PDB entry 6TKA | X-ray diffraction, 1.91 A resolution | chains AAA and BBB

== Chain AAA ==
Name: UDP-N-acetylglucosamine--peptide N-acetylglucosaminyltransferase 110 kDa subunit
Organism: Homo sapiens
Notes: EC 2.4.1.255
Reference sequence: O15294 (OGT1_HUMAN), isoform O15294-2; residues 313-1036 here correspond to UniProt positions 197-920 (UniProt number = residue number - 116)
Chain sequence (727 residues; row label = number of the first residue in the row):
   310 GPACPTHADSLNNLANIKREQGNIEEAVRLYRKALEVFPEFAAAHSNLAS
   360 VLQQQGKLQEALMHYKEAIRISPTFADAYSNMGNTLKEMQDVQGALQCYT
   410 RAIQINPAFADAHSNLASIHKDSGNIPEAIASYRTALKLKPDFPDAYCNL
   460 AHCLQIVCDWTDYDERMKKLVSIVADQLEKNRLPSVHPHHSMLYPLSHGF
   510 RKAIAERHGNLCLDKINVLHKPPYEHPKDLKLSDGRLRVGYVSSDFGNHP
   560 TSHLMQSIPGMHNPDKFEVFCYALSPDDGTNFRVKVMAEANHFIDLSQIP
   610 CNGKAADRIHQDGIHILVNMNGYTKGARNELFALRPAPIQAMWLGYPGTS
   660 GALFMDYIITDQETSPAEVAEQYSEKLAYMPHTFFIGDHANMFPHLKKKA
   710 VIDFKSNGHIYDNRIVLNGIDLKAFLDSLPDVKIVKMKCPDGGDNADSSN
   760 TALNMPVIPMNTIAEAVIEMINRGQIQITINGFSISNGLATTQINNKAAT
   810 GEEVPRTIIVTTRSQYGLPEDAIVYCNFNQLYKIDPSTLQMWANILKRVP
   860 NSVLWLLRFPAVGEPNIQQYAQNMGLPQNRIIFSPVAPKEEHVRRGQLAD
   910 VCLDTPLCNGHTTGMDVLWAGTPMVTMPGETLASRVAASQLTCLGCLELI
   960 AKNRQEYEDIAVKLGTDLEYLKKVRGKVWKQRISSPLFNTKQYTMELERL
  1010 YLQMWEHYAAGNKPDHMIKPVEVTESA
Disordered / not traced: 310-311, 714-718, 746-762, 1028-1036
Differences from the reference sequence: expression tag (310-312)
Ligand contacts:
  - NG8 (3-[2,2-bis(fluoranyl)-10,12-dimethyl-1,3-diaza-2$l4-boratricyclo[7.3.0.03,7]dodeca-4,6,9,11-tetraen-4-yl]-N-ethyl-propanamide): G433, I435, I465, Q839, Y841, R867, F868, P869, V895
  - NJ5 ([[(2R,3S,4R,5R)-5-[2,4-bis(oxidanylidene)pyrimidin-1-yl]-3,4-bis(oxidanyl)oxolan-2-yl]methoxy-oxidanyl-phosphoryl] [(2R,3R,4R,5S,6R)-3-[6-(butanoylamino)hexanoylamino]-6-(hydroxymethyl)-4,5-bis(oxidanyl)oxan-2-yl] hydrogen phosphate): H461, H498, H499, M501, L502, H558, P559, T560, H562, L563, L653, G654, P656, F694, F837, Q839, Y841, K842, L866, F868, V895, A896, P897, K898, H901, R904, C917, G919, H920, T921, T922, D925
UniProt features mapped onto this chain:
  - active site: H624 (Proton acceptor)
From the paper describing this entry:
  - binding site for NJ5: Q839, T921
  - conformationally variable residues: Q839

== Chain BBB ==
Name: HCF-1 pro-repeat 2 (11-26)
Chain sequence (16 residues; each row starts with the number of its first residue):
    11 THETGTTNTATTATSN
Disordered / not traced: 11-12, 26

== How chain AAA and chain BBB interact ==
Residue-residue contacts (44):
  D318(AAA) - A23(BBB)
  N321(AAA) - T21(BBB)  hydrogen bond (side chain-backbone)
  N322(AAA) - T22(BBB)
  N325(AAA) - A20(BBB)
  N325(AAA) - T21(BBB)  hydrogen bond (side chain-backbone)
  N325(AAA) - T22(BBB)
  R328(AAA) - N18(BBB)
  R328(AAA) - T19(BBB)
  R328(AAA) - A20(BBB)
  A352(AAA) - T21(BBB)
  N356(AAA) - T19(BBB)
  N356(AAA) - A20(BBB)
  N356(AAA) - T21(BBB)  hydrogen bond (side chain-backbone)
  S359(AAA) - N18(BBB)
  Q362(AAA) - N18(BBB)  hydrogen bond
  F384(AAA) - T21(BBB)
  D386(AAA) - T19(BBB)
  D386(AAA) - T21(BBB)  hydrogen bond
  N390(AAA) - N18(BBB)
  N390(AAA) - T19(BBB)  hydrogen bond (side chain-backbone)
  N393(AAA) - T16(BBB)  hydrogen bond
  N393(AAA) - T17(BBB)  hydrogen bond (side chain-backbone)
  N393(AAA) - N18(BBB)  hydrogen bond
  K396(AAA) - E13(BBB)
  K396(AAA) - T14(BBB)  hydrogen bond (side chain-backbone)
  K396(AAA) - T16(BBB)
  Q399(AAA) - E13(BBB)  hydrogen bond
  Y408(AAA) - T16(BBB)
  F418(AAA) - T19(BBB)
  D420(AAA) - T19(BBB)  hydrogen bond
  N424(AAA) - T16(BBB)
  N424(AAA) - T17(BBB)  hydrogen bond (side chain-backbone)
  S427(AAA) - T14(BBB)
  S427(AAA) - T16(BBB)
  K430(AAA) - T14(BBB)
  D431(AAA) - E13(BBB)
  D431(AAA) - T14(BBB)  hydrogen bond
  Y442(AAA) - T14(BBB)
  F452(AAA) - T17(BBB)
  D454(AAA) - T16(BBB)
  D454(AAA) - T17(BBB)  hydrogen bond
  N458(AAA) - T14(BBB)
  N458(AAA) - G15(BBB)
  K634(AAA) - E13(BBB)  salt bridge
Other interface residues (no listed pair), chain AAA (29 interface residues in all): Y374, S423

== In short ==
29 residues of chain AAA and 11 residues of chain BBB are in contact, with 15 hydrogen bonds and 1 salt
bridge. Polar pairs include K634(AAA)-E13(BBB), N321(AAA)-T21(BBB) and N325(AAA)-T21(BBB). Ligands of chain
AAA: compound NJ5 and compound NG8. The paper reports a binding site for NJ5 at Q839(AAA) and T921(AAA);
conformational variability at Q839(AAA).
Chain AAA is UDP-N-acetylglucosamine--peptide N-acetylglucosaminyltransferase 110 kDa subunit (Homo sapiens)
and chain BBB is HCF-1 pro-repeat 2 (11-26); the structure, Crystal structure of human O-GlcNAc transferase
bound to substrate 7 and a peptide from HCF-1 pro-repeat ..., was determined by X-ray diffraction.
